Entry 6KEA (X-ray diffraction, 2.35 A resolution); this record covers chain A.

# Chain A
Name: Maltose-binding periplasmic protein, LINKER, hREV7, Invasin IpaB, hREV3
Source organism: Escherichia coli (strain K12)
UniProt: chimeric construct of P0AEX9, Q9UI95, P18011, O60673: residues 2-359 from P0AEX9 (MALE_ECOLI) positions 27-384 (UniProt number = residue number + 25); residues 374-572 from Q9UI95 positions 13-211 (UniProt number = residue number - 361); residues 597-623 from P18011 positions 50-76 (UniProt number = residue number - 547); residues 624-631 from O60673 positions 1887-1894 (UniProt number = residue number + 1263)
Amino-acid sequence (631 residues; numbered 1 to 631; the number before each row is that of its first residue):
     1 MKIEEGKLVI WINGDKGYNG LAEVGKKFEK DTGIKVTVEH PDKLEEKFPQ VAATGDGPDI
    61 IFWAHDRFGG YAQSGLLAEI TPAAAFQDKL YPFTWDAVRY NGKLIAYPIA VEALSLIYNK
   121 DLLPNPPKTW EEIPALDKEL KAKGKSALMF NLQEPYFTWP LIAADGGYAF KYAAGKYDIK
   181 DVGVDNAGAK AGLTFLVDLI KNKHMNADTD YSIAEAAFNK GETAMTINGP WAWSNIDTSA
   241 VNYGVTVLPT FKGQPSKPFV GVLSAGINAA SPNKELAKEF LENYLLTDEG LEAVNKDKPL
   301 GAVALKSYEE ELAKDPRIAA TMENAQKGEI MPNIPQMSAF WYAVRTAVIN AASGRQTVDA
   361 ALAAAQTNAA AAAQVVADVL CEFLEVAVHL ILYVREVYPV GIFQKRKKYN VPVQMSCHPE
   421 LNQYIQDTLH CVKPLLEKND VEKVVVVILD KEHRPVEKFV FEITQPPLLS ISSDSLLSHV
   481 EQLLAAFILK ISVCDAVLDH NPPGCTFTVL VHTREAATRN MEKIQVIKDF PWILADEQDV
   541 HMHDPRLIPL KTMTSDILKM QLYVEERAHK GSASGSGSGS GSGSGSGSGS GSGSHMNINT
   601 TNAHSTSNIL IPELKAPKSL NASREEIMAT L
Not modelled in the structure: 1-3, 572-606, 620-631
Sequence notes: initiating methionine (1); engineered mutation Ala-83 (Asp108 in P0AEX9), Ala-84 (Lys109 in P0AEX9), Ala-173 (Glu198 in P0AEX9), Ala-174 (Asn199 in P0AEX9), Ala-240 (Lys265 in P0AEX9), Ala-485 (Arg124 in Q9UI95)
Curated features (UniProtKB/Swiss-Prot):
  - region: Ile-598 to Ser-619 (IpgC chaperone binding domain 2), Asn-608 to Pro-617 (Mediates interaction with human MAD2L2)
Reported in the primary citation:
  - conformationally variable residues: Ala-517 to Leu-534

# Overview
The paper reports conformational variability at Ala-517.
Chain A is Maltose-binding periplasmic protein, LINKER, hREV7, Invasin IpaB, hREV3 (Escherichia coli (strain
K12)); the structure, crystal structure of MBP-tagged REV7-IpaB complex, was determined by X-ray diffraction
together with 6NIF from the same study.
